Entry 5TWM (X-ray diffraction, 1.97 A resolution); this record covers chain A.

[Chain A]
Molecule: NS5B RNA-dependent RNA POLYMERASE
From: Hepatitis C virus genotype 2a (isolate JFH-1)
Notes: EC 2.7.7.48
Reference sequence: Q99IB8 (POLG_HCVJF); residues 1-573 here correspond to UniProt positions 2443-3015 (UniProt number = residue number + 2442)
Amino-acid sequence (574 residues; numbered 0 to 573; the number before each row is that of its first residue; numbering starts at 0):
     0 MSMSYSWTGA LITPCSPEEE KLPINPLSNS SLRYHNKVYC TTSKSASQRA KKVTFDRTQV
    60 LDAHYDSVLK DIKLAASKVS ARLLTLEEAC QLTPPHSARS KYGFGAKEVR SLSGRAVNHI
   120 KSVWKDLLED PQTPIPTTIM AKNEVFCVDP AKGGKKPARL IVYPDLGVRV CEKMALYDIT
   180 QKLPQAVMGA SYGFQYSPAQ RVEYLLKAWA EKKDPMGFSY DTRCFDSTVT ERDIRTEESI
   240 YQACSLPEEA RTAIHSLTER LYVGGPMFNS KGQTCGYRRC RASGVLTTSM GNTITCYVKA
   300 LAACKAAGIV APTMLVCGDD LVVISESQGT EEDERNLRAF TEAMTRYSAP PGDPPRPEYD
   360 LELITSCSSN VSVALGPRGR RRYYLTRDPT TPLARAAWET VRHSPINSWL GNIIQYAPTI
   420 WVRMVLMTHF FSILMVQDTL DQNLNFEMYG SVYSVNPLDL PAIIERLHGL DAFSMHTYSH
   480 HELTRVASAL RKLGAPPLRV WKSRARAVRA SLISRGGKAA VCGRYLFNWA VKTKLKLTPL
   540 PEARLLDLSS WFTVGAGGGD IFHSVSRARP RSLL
Unresolved in the structure: 0, 149-152, 564-573
Construct notes: initiating methionine (0); engineered mutation Ser-30 (Leu2472 in Q99IB8)
Small-molecule neighbours: 7NG (5-[3-(tert-butylcarbamoyl)phenyl]-6-(ethylamino)-2-(4-fluorophenyl)-N-methylfuro[2,3-b]pyridine-3-carboxamide): Phe-193, Tyr-195, Pro-197, Arg-200, Leu-204, Leu-314, Val-315, Cys-316, Asp-319, Leu-320, Val-321, Leu-360, Ile-363, Ser-365, Cys-366, Ser-368, Asn-369, Leu-384, Ile-413, Gln-414, Tyr-415, Met-447, Tyr-448, Tyr-452, Leu-466, Trp-550, Phe-551
Curated features (UniProtKB/Swiss-Prot):
  - binding site (Mg(2+)): Asp-220, Asp-318, Asp-319
Reported in the primary citation:
  - binding site for 7NG: Gln-414

[In short]
Chain A binds compound 7NG. Curated annotation (UniProt) lists 3 Mg2+-binding residues. From the paper: a
binding site for 7NG at Gln-414.
Chain A is NS5B RNA-dependent RNA POLYMERASE (Hepatitis C virus genotype 2a (isolate JFH-1)); the structure,
CRYSTAL STRUCTURE OF THE HEPATITIS C VIRUS GENOTYPE 2A STRAIN JFH1 L30S NS5B RNA-DEPENDENT RNA POLYMERASE ...,
was determined by X-ray diffraction together with 5TWN from the same study.
